PDB entry 4ZZ1 | X-ray diffraction, 1.35 A resolution | chain A

[Chain A]
Molecule: Trifunctional purine biosynthetic protein adenosine-3
Source organism: Homo sapiens
Notes: EC 6.3.4.13, 6.3.3.1, 2.1.2.2; fragment: gar transformylase domain
UniProt: P22102 (PUR2_HUMAN); residues 808-1010 here = UniProt positions 808-1010
Chain sequence (210 residues; each row starts with the number of its first residue):
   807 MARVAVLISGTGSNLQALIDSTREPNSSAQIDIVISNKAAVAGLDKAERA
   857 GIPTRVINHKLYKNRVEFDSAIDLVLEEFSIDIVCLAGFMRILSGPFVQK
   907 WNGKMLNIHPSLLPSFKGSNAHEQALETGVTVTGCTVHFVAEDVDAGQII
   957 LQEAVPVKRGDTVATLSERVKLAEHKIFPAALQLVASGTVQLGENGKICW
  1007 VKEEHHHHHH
Disordered / not traced: 807, 1008-1016
Differences from the reference sequence: initiating methionine (807); expression tag (1011-1016)
Swiss-Prot annotation at these positions:
  - active site: H915 (Proton donor)
  - binding site (N(1)-(5-phospho-beta-D-ribosyl)glycinamide): G818 to N820, K977 to E980
  - binding site ((6R)-10-formyltetrahydrofolate): R871, M896 to L899, N913, A947 to D951
  - site: D951 (Raises pKa of active site His)
Small-molecule neighbours:
  - 3YF ((S)-2-({4-[3-(2-Amino-4-oxo-4,7-dihydro-3H-pyrrolo[2,3-d]pyrimidin-6-yl)-propyl]-thiophene-2-carbonyl}-amino)-pentanedioic acid): R871, L892, F895, M896, R897, I898, L899, V904, N913, G924, S925, H944, V946, A947, E948, D949, V950, D951
  - glycinamide ribonucleotide (GAR): G816, T817, G818, S819, N820, A893, G894, M896, I914, H915, P916, G924, S925, K977, E980
Reported in the primary citation:
  - binding site for 3YF: R871, M896, R897

[In short]
Chain A binds glycinamide ribonucleotide and compound 3YF. Curated annotation (UniProt) lists active-site
residue H915, 7 N(1)-(5-phospho-beta-D-ribosyl)glycinamide-binding residues and 11
(6R)-10-formyltetrahydrofolate-binding residues. From the paper: a binding site for 3YF at R871, M896 and
R897.
Chain A is Trifunctional purine biosynthetic protein adenosine-3 (Homo sapiens); the structure, Human gar
transformylase in complex with gar and
(s)-2-({4-[3-(2-amino-4-oxo-4,7-dihydro-3H-pyrrolo[2,3-d]pyrimidin-6-yl)-propyl]-thiophene-2-carbonyl}-amino)-pentanedioic
acid, was determined by X-ray diffraction (same publication as 4ZZ2 and 4ZZ3).
